6REA - chains G and H of the 20 polymer chains in the assembly; structure by electron microscopy, 3.60 A resolution.

Chain G (and H):
Protein: Mitochondrial ATP synthase subunit c
Organism: Polytomella sp. Pringsheim 198.80
Notes: chain H of this document is another copy of the same molecule, construct and numbering; everything in this record applies to it too
UniProtKB: D7P7X5 (D7P7X5_9CHLO); numbering as in UniProt (aligned over 1-127)
Sequence (127 residues; numbered 1 to 127; the number before each row is that of its first residue):
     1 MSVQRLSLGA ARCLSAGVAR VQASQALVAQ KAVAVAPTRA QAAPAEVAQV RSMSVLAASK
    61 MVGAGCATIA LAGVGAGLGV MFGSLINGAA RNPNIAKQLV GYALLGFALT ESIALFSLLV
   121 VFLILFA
Disordered / not traced: 1-53

Interface between chain G and chain H:
Residue-residue contacts (76):
  Ser54(G) - Val55(H)
  Ser54(G) - Leu56(H)
  Ala57(G) - Leu56(H)  hydrophobic
  Ala58(G) - Val55(H)
  Ala58(G) - Leu56(H)  hydrophobic
  Ala58(G) - Ser59(H)  hydrogen bond (backbone-side chain)
  Met61(G) - Ser59(H)
  Met61(G) - Lys60(H)
  Met61(G) - Gly63(H)
  Val62(G) - Ser59(H)
  Val62(G) - Val62(H)  hydrophobic
  Val62(G) - Gly63(H)
  Gly65(G) - Gly63(H)
  Gly65(G) - Cys66(H)
  Gly65(G) - Ala67(H)
  Cys66(G) - Cys66(H)  hydrogen bond (backbone-side chain)
  Thr68(G) - Ala67(H)
  Thr68(G) - Ala70(H)
  Thr68(G) - Ser117(H)
  Thr68(G) - Val120(H)
  Ile69(G) - Cys66(H)
  Ile69(G) - Ile69(H)  hydrophobic
  Leu71(G) - Ile113(H)  hydrophobic
  Leu71(G) - Phe116(H)  hydrophobic
  Leu71(G) - Ser117(H)
  Ala72(G) - Ala70(H)
  Ala72(G) - Gly73(H)
  Val74(G) - Ile113(H)  hydrophobic
  Gly75(G) - Gly73(H)
  Gly75(G) - Val74(H)
  Gly75(G) - Gly77(H)
  Ala76(G) - Gly73(H)  hydrogen bond (backbone-backbone)
  Ala76(G) - Gly77(H)
  Leu78(G) - Leu109(H)
  Leu78(G) - Thr110(H)
  Leu78(G) - Ile113(H)  hydrophobic
  Gly79(G) - Gly77(H)
  Gly79(G) - Met81(H)
  Gly79(G) - Thr110(H)
  Phe82(G) - Met81(H)
  Phe82(G) - Leu105(H)  hydrophobic
  Phe82(G) - Gly106(H)
  Phe82(G) - Leu109(H)  hydrophobic
  Gly83(G) - Met81(H)
  Gly83(G) - Ser84(H)  hydrogen bond (backbone-side chain)
  Ile86(G) - Met81(H)
  Ile86(G) - Ser84(H)
  Ile86(G) - Leu85(H)  hydrophobic
  Ile86(G) - Leu99(H)
  Ile86(G) - Ala103(H)  hydrophobic
  Asn87(G) - Ser84(H)
  Asn87(G) - Asn87(H)  hydrogen bond
  Asn87(G) - Gly88(H)  hydrogen bond (side chain-backbone)
  Ala89(G) - Ile95(H)
  Ala89(G) - Tyr102(H)  hydrophobic
  Ala90(G) - Gly88(H)
  Ala90(G) - Asn92(H)  hydrogen bond (backbone-side chain)
  Ala90(G) - Ile95(H)  hydrophobic
  Ala90(G) - Leu99(H)  hydrophobic
  Arg91(G) - Arg91(H)
  Pro93(G) - Ile95(H)  hydrophobic
  Ala96(G) - Gln98(H)
  Ala96(G) - Tyr102(H)
  Lys97(G) - Tyr102(H)
  Val100(G) - Tyr102(H)  hydrophobic
  Phe107(G) - Leu109(H)  hydrophobic
  Glu111(G) - Ser112(H)  hydrogen bond
  Glu111(G) - Ile113(H)
  Glu111(G) - Phe116(H)
  Leu115(G) - Phe116(H)  hydrophobic
  Leu118(G) - Phe116(H)  hydrophobic
  Leu118(G) - Val120(H)  hydrophobic
  Val121(G) - Val120(H)  hydrophobic
  Phe122(G) - Leu123(H)  hydrophobic
  Leu125(G) - Leu123(H)  hydrophobic
  Leu125(G) - Ile124(H)  hydrophobic
Other interface residues (no listed pair), chain G (39 interface residues in all): Ser59, Ala64, Val80, Leu104, Phe126
Other interface residues (no listed pair), chain H (38 interface residues in all): Val80, Ala127

In short:
39 residues of chain G face 38 of chain H across their interface; the contacts include 8 hydrogen bonds. Polar
pairs include Ala58(G)-Ser59(H), Cys66(G)-Cys66(H) and Gly83(G)-Ser84(H).
Both chains are Mitochondrial ATP synthase subunit c (Polytomella sp. Pringsheim 198.80). Entry 6REA (Cryo-EM
structure of Polytomella F-ATP synthase, Rotary substate 2D, focussed refinement of F1 head and rotor) was
determined by electron microscopy together with 6RD4, 6RD5, 6RD6, 6RD7, 6RD8, 6RD9 and 46 further entries from
the same study.
